PDB entry 8H8E | electron microscopy, 3.81 A resolution | chains D and G of the 7 polymer chains in the assembly

Chain D:
Protein: Proton-activated chloride channel
Organism: Xenopus tropicalis
UniProtKB: Q0V9Z3 (PACC1_XENTR); residue numbers follow UniProt; this construct covers 1-352
Sequence (352 residues; numbered 1 to 352; the number before each row is that of its first residue):
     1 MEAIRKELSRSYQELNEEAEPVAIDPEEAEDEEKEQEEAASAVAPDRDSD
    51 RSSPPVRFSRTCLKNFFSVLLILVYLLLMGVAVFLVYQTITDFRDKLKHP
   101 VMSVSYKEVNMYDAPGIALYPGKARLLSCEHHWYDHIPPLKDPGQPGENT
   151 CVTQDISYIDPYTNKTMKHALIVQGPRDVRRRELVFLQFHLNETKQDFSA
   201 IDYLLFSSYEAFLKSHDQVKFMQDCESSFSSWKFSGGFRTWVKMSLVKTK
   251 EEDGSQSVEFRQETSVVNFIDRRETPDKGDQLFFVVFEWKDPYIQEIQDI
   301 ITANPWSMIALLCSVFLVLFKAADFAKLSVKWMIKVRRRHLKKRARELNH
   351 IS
Unresolved in the structure: 1-57, 351-352
Disulfide bonds: Cys-129/Cys-151

Chain G:
Molecule: tRNA (75-MER)of Spodoptera frugiperda
Organism: Spodoptera frugiperda
Sequence (75 nucleotides; each row starts with the number of its first residue):
     1 UCUUCGGUAGUAUAGUGGUCAGUAUCCCCGCCUGUCACGCGGGAGACCGG
    51 GGUUCGAUUCCCCGCCGGAGAGCCA

Chain D / chain G interface:
Residue-residue contacts (9):
  Leu-341(D) / C55(G)  sugar contact
  Lys-342(D) / C55(G)  phosphate contact
  Lys-342(D) / G56(G)  phosphate contact
  Lys-342(D) / A57(G)  salt bridge to the phosphate
  Ala-345(D) / C55(G)  sugar contact
  Arg-346(D) / C55(G)  hydrogen bond to the sugar
  Arg-346(D) / G56(G)  sugar contact
  Asn-349(D) / G18(G)  hydrogen bond to the base
  Asn-349(D) / C55(G)  base contact
Other interface residues (no listed pair), chain D (6 interface residues in all): Arg-338

In short:
Chain D and chain G form an interface of 6 and 4 residues respectively; the contacts include 2 hydrogen bonds
and 1 salt bridge. Among the polar pairs are Asn-349(D)/G18(G), Arg-346(D)/C55(G) and Lys-342(D)/A57(G).
Here chain D is Proton-activated chloride channel (Xenopus tropicalis) and chain G is tRNA (75-MER)of
Spodoptera frugiperda (Spodoptera frugiperda). Entry 8H8E (Structure of the dimeric Xenopus tropical
acid-sensitive outwardly rectifying channel ASOR trimer bound with tRNA (closed ...) was determined by
electron microscopy together with 8H8D and 8H8F from the same study.
